Entry 1X7Z (X-ray diffraction, 1.72 A resolution); this record covers chains A and B.

== Chain A ==
Name: 2-oxoisovalerate dehydrogenase alpha subunit
From: Homo sapiens
Notes: EC 1.2.4.4
UniProtKB: P12694 (ODBA_HUMAN); residues 1-400 here correspond to UniProt positions 46-445 (UniProt number = residue number + 45)
Amino-acid sequence (400 residues; row label = number of the first residue in the row):
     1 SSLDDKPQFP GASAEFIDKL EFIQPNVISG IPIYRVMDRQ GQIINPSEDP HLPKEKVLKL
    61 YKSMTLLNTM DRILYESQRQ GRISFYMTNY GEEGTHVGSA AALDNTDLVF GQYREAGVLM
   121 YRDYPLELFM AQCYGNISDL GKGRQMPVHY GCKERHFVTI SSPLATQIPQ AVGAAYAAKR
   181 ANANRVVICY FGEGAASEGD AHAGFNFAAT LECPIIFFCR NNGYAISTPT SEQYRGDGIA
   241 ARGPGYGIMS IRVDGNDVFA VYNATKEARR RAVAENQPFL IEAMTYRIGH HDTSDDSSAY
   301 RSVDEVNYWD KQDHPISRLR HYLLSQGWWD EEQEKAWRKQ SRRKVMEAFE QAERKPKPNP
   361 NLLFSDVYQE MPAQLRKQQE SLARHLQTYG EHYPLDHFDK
Not modelled in the structure: 1-5, 302-305
Sequence notes: engineered mutation Asp-292 (Ser337 in P12694)
UniProt features mapped onto this chain:
  - binding site (thiamine diphosphate): Tyr-113, Arg-114, Ser-162, Gly-194, Ala-195, Arg-220, His-291
  - binding site (K(+)): Ser-161, Pro-163, Thr-166, Gln-167
  - binding site (Mg(2+)): Glu-193, Asn-222, Tyr-224
  - modified residue: Thr-293 (Phosphothreonine), Ser-294 (Phosphoserine), Ser-302 (Phosphoserine), Lys-311 (N6-acetyllysine), Lys-335 (N6-succinyllysine)
Metal / ion sites: K+: Gln-112, Ser-161, Pro-163, Thr-166, Gln-167; Mn2+: Glu-193, Asn-222, Tyr-224 (together with thiamine diphosphate)
Small-molecule neighbours: thiamine diphosphate (TPP): Glu-92, Gln-112, Tyr-113, Arg-114, Ser-162, Pro-163, Leu-164, Gly-192, Glu-193, Gly-194, Ala-195, Glu-198, Arg-220, Asn-222, Tyr-224, Ala-225, Ile-226, His-291
From the paper describing this entry:
  - contacts within the chain: Asp-292/Ser-294
  - binding site for thiamine diphosphate: Tyr-113
  - binding site for chloride ion: Tyr-113
  - conformationally variable residues (side-chain flip): Tyr-113
  - post-translational modification sites: Ser-302 (citing earlier work)
  - mutagenesis - S302A: unchanged catalytic activity on KIV

== Chain B ==
Name: 2-oxoisovalerate dehydrogenase beta subunit
From: Homo sapiens
Notes: EC 1.2.4.4
UniProtKB: P21953 (ODBB_HUMAN); residues 1-342 here correspond to UniProt positions 51-392 (UniProt number = residue number + 50)
Amino-acid sequence (342 residues; each row starts with the number of its first residue):
     1 VAHFTFQPDP EPREYGQTQK MNLFQSVTSA LDNSLAKDPT AVIFGEDVAF GGVFRCTVGL
    61 RDKYGKDRVF NTPLCEQGIV GFGIGIAVTG ATAIAEIQFA DYIFPAFDQI VNEAAKYRYR
   121 SGDLFNCGSL TIRSPWGCVG HGALYHSQSP EAFFAHCPGI KVVIPRSPFQ AKGLLLSCIE
   181 DKNPCIFFEP KILYRAAAEE VPIEPYNIPL SQAEVIQEGS DVTLVAWGTQ VHVIREVASM
   241 AKEKLGVSCE VIDLRTIIPW DVDTICKSVI KTGRLLISHE APLTGGFASE ISSTVQEECF
   301 LNLEAPISRV CGYDTPFPHI FEPFYIPDKW KCYDALRKMI NY
Not modelled in the structure: 1-13
UniProt features mapped onto this chain:
  - binding site (thiamine diphosphate): Tyr-102
  - binding site (K(+)): Gly-128, Leu-130, Thr-131, Cys-178, Asp-181, Asn-183
  - modified residue (N6-acetyllysine): Lys-182, Lys-191
Metal / ion sites: K+: Gly-128, Leu-130, Thr-131, Cys-178, Asp-181, Asn-183
Small-molecule neighbours: thiamine diphosphate (TPP): Glu-46, Asp-47, Leu-74, Glu-76, Gln-98, Tyr-102
From the paper describing this entry:
  - binding site for chloride ion: His-146
  - conformationally variable residues (side-chain flip): His-146

== How chain A and chain B interact ==
Contacting residue pairs (87; chain A residue first):
  Phe-110(A) / Tyr-117(B)
  Leu-140(A) / Ser-121(B)
  Leu-140(A) / Gly-122(B)
  Gly-141(A) / Ser-121(B)
  Lys-142(A) / Gly-122(B)
  Arg-144(A) / Tyr-119(B)  hydrogen bond (side chain-backbone)
  Arg-144(A) / Gly-122(B)
  Gln-145(A) / Arg-120(B)  hydrogen bond (side chain-backbone)
  Gly-151(A) / Leu-124(B)
  Cys-152(A) / Phe-125(B)
  Lys-153(A) / Leu-124(B)
  Lys-153(A) / Phe-125(B)
  Phe-157(A) / Phe-125(B)
  Val-158(A) / Tyr-117(B)
  Val-158(A) / Phe-125(B)  hydrophobic
  Thr-159(A) / Arg-120(B)
  Thr-159(A) / Ser-121(B)
  Thr-159(A) / Phe-125(B)
  Ser-161(A) / Glu-113(B)  hydrogen bond
  Ser-161(A) / Arg-120(B)
  Pro-163(A) / Glu-113(B)
  Thr-166(A) / Asp-108(B)
  Thr-166(A) / Gln-109(B)  hydrogen bond (backbone-side chain)
  Thr-166(A) / Glu-113(B)  hydrogen bond
  Pro-169(A) / Gly-81(B)
  Pro-169(A) / Phe-82(B)
  Pro-169(A) / Gln-109(B)
  Gln-170(A) / Gly-81(B)
  Gln-170(A) / Ile-84(B)
  Gln-170(A) / Gly-85(B)
  Gln-170(A) / Gln-109(B)  hydrogen bond
  Gln-170(A) / Glu-113(B)  hydrogen bond
  Gln-170(A) / Tyr-117(B)  hydrogen bond
  Val-172(A) / Phe-82(B)  hydrophobic
  Gly-173(A) / Phe-82(B)
  Gly-173(A) / Gly-85(B)
  Gly-173(A) / Ile-86(B)
  Ala-174(A) / Gly-85(B)
  Ala-174(A) / Ile-86(B)
  Ala-174(A) / Thr-89(B)
  Tyr-176(A) / Asp-67(B)  hydrogen bond (side chain-backbone)
  Tyr-176(A) / Phe-70(B)
  Tyr-176(A) / Phe-82(B)  hydrophobic
  Ala-177(A) / Thr-89(B)
  Arg-180(A) / Pro-39(B)  hydrogen bond (side chain-backbone)
  Arg-180(A) / Thr-40(B)
  Arg-180(A) / Val-42(B)
  Arg-180(A) / Asp-67(B)  salt bridge
  Arg-180(A) / Arg-68(B)
  Gly-199(A) / Gln-77(B)
  Asp-200(A) / Gln-77(B)  hydrogen bond
  Asp-200(A) / Gln-109(B)  hydrogen bond
  Ala-203(A) / Cys-75(B)  hydrophobic
  Ala-203(A) / Gly-78(B)
  Asn-206(A) / Pro-73(B)
  Phe-207(A) / Thr-72(B)
  Phe-207(A) / Pro-73(B)
  Phe-207(A) / Cys-75(B)
  Phe-207(A) / Gly-78(B)
  Phe-207(A) / Ile-79(B)
  Phe-207(A) / Phe-82(B)  hydrophobic
  Thr-210(A) / Pro-73(B)
  Leu-211(A) / Phe-70(B)  hydrophobic
  Leu-211(A) / Asn-71(B)
  Leu-211(A) / Phe-82(B)  hydrophobic
  Leu-363(A) / Tyr-119(B)  hydrogen bond (backbone-side chain)
  Ser-365(A) / Tyr-119(B)
  Asp-366(A) / Arg-118(B)
  Asp-366(A) / Tyr-119(B)  hydrogen bond (backbone-backbone)
  Asp-366(A) / Gly-122(B)
  Asp-366(A) / Asp-123(B)
  Val-367(A) / Tyr-119(B)  hydrophobic
  Val-367(A) / Pro-158(B)  hydrophobic
  Val-367(A) / Gly-159(B)
  Tyr-368(A) / Gly-159(B)  hydrogen bond (side chain-backbone)
  Tyr-368(A) / Ile-160(B)  hydrogen bond (side chain-backbone)
  Tyr-368(A) / Lys-161(B)
  Tyr-368(A) / Asn-183(B)
  Tyr-368(A) / Ile-258(B)
  Gln-369(A) / Arg-118(B)
  Gln-369(A) / Lys-182(B)
  Gln-369(A) / Asn-183(B)  hydrogen bond (backbone-side chain)
  Glu-370(A) / Lys-161(B)  salt bridge
  Glu-370(A) / Asn-183(B)  hydrogen bond
  Pro-372(A) / Pro-259(B)  hydrophobic
  Gln-374(A) / Val-262(B)
  Lys-377(A) / Glu-298(B)  salt bridge
Interface residues without a listed pair, chain A (41 interface residues in all): Leu-362
Interface residues without a listed pair, chain B (45 interface residues in all): Val-88, Asn-112, Ala-115, Cys-157

== In short ==
41 residues of chain A and 45 residues of chain B are in contact; the contacts include 18 hydrogen bonds and 3
salt bridges. Among the polar pairs are Arg-180(A)/Asp-67(B), Glu-370(A)/Lys-161(B) and Lys-377(A)/Glu-298(B).
The paper reports a binding site for chloride ion at Tyr-113(A) and His-146(B); S302A of chain A leaves
catalytic activity on KIV unchanged.
Here chain A is 2-oxoisovalerate dehydrogenase alpha subunit and chain B is 2-oxoisovalerate dehydrogenase
beta subunit, both from Homo sapiens. Entry 1X7Z (Crystal structure of the human mitochondrial branched-chain
alpha-ketoacid dehydrogenase) was determined by X-ray diffraction (same publication as 1U5B, 1X7W, 1X7X, 1X7Y
and 1X80).
